4M9Z - chains A and E of the 8 polymer chains in the assembly; structure by X-ray diffraction, 3.40 A resolution.

Chain A:
Name: Cell death protein 4
Organism: Caenorhabditis elegans
UniProt: P30429 (CED4_CAEEL); residue numbers follow UniProt; this construct covers 1-549
Sequence (549 residues; row label = number of the first residue in the row):
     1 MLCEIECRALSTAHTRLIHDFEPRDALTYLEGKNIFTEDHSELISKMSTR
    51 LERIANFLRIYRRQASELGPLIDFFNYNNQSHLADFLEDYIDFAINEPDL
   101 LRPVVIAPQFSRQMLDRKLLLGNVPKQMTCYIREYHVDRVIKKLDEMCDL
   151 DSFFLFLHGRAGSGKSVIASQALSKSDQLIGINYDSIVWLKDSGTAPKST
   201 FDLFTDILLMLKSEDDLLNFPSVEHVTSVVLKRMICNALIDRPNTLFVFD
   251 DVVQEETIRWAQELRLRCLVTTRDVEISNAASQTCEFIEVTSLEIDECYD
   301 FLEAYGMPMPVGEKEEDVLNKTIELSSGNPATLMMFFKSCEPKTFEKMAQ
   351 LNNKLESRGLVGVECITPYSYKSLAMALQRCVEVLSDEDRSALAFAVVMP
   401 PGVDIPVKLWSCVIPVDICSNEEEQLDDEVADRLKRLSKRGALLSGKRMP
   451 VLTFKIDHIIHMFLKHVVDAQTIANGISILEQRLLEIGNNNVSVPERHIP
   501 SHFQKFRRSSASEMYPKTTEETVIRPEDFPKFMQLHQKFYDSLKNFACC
Unresolved in the structure: 418-423, 488-520
Modified / non-standard residues: Mse1, Mse47, Mse114, Mse128, Mse147, Mse210, Mse234, Mse307, Mse309, Mse334, Mse335, Mse348, Mse376, Mse399, Mse449, Mse462, Mse533 (selenomethionine; parent Met); Mse514 (selenomethionine)
Bound ions: Mg2+: S166, D250 (together with ATP)
Small-molecule neighbours: ATP (adenosine-5'-triphosphate): Mse128, Y131, I132, R133, R160, A161, G162, S163, G164, K165, S166, V167, Q171, D251, R273, F301, Y305, P330, A331, Mse334, T367, P368, Y369
Curated features (UniProtKB/Swiss-Prot):
  - binding site (ATP): Y131, G162, G164, K165, S166, V167, R273, T367, Y369
  - binding site (Mg(2+)): S166
  - mutagenesis: Q80 to C549 (In n1162; reduces the number of apoptotic corpses and restores the number of male tail rays in an icd-1 RNAi background), V230 (V230D: Loss of dimerization without affecting interaction with ced-9, loss of ced-3 activation and severe reduction in the number of cell corpses in embryos in a ced-1 mutant background ...), R233 (R233E: Severe reduction in the number of cell corpses in embryos in a ced-1 mutant background ...), Mse234 (M234E: Loss of dimerization without affecting interaction with ced-9, loss of ced-3 activation and severe reduction in the number of cell corpses in embryos in a ced-1 mutant background ...), D250 to D251 (Severe reduction in the number of cell corpses in embryos in a ced-1 mutant background), I258 (I258N: In n1948; no effect on the interaction with mac-1), A394 (A394W: Reduced interaction with ced-3)
Reported in the primary citation:
  - mutagenesis - A394W: abolished catalytic activity (autocatalytic processing of CED-3)
  - mutagenesis - L2F, G162E, S163F: decreased stability (proposed by the authors, not directly observed)
  - mutagenesis - A394W: unchanged catalytic activity (protease activity of the processed CED-3)

Chain E:
Name: CED-3 fragment
Sequence (8 residues; row label = number of the first residue in the row):
   748 PMFNFLGC
Unresolved in the structure: 748, 755
Modified / non-standard residues: Mse749 (selenomethionine; parent Met)

Chain A / chain E interface:
Pairs across the interface (14; chain A residue first):
  Q379(A) - F752(E)
  Q379(A) - L753(E)
  Q379(A) - G754(E)  hydrogen bond (side chain-backbone)
  V382(A) - F750(E)  hydrophobic
  E383(A) - L753(E)
  R390(A) - F750(E)
  A394(A) - Mse749(E)  hydrophobic
  A394(A) - F750(E)  hydrophobic
  V467(A) - F750(E)  hydrophobic
  V467(A) - N751(E)  hydrogen bond (backbone-backbone)
  V467(A) - G754(E)
  V468(A) - Mse749(E)
  V468(A) - F750(E)  hydrophobic
  D469(A) - Mse749(E)  hydrogen bond (backbone-backbone)
Other interface residues (no listed pair), chain A (11 interface residues in all): S391, F463, T472

Overview:
The interface between chain A and chain E involves 11 residues on one side and 6 on the other, with 3 hydrogen
bonds. Polar contacts include Q379(A)-G754(E), V467(A)-N751(E) and D469(A)-Mse749(E). Chain A binds ATP. From
the paper: L2F, G162E and S163F of chain A reduce stability; A394W of chain A abolishes catalytic activity
(autocatalytic processing of CED-3).
Chain A is Cell death protein 4 (Caenorhabditis elegans) and chain E is CED-3 fragment; the structure, Crystal
structure of CED-4 bound CED-3 fragment, was determined by X-ray diffraction, deposited together with 4M9S,
4M9X, 4M9Y and 4M9R.
